8QKT - chains DDD and III of the 10 polymer chains in the assembly; structure by X-ray diffraction, 3.26 A resolution.

# Chain DDD
Protein: Histone H2B type 1-J
Organism: Homo sapiens
UniProt: P06899 (H2B1J_HUMAN); residues 26-121 here correspond to UniProt positions 30-125 (UniProt number = residue number + 4)
Amino-acid sequence (96 residues; row label = number of the first residue in the row):
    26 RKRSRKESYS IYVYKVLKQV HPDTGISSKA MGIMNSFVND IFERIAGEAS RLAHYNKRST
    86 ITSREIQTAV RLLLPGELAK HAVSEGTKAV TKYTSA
Curated features (UniProtKB/Swiss-Prot):
  - modified residue: Lys31 (N6-(2-hydroxyisobutyryl)lysine), Glu32 (PolyADP-ribosyl glutamic acid), Ser33 (Phosphoserine), Lys40 (N6-(2-hydroxyisobutyryl)lysine), Lys43 (N6-(2-hydroxyisobutyryl)lysine), Lys54 (N6,N6-dimethyllysine), Arg76 (Dimethylated arginine), Lys82 (N6,N6,N6-trimethyllysine), Arg83 (Omega-N-methylarginine), Arg89 (Omega-N-methylarginine), Lys105 (N6-(2-hydroxyisobutyryl)lysine), Thr112 (Phosphothreonine), Lys113 (N6-(2-hydroxyisobutyryl)lysine), Lys117 (N6-(2-hydroxyisobutyryl)lysine)
  - glycosylation: Ser109 (O-linked (GlcNAc) serine)
  - cross-link (Glycyl lysine isopeptide (Lys-Gly)): Lys31 (interchain with G-Cter in ubiquitin), Lys117 (interchain with G-Cter in ubiquitin)

# Chain III
Molecule: 167-nt DNA strand
Organism: synthetic construct
Sequence (167 nucleotides; row label = number of the first residue in the row; numbers below 1 keep their minus sign (DA-83 is residue -83)):
   -83 ATCTTTTTTT TTTCACAATC CCGGTGCCGA GGCCGCTCAA TTGGTCGTAG ACAGCTCTAG
   -23 CACCGCTTAA ACGCACGTAC GGAATCCGTA CGTGCGTTTA AGCGGTGCTA GAGCTGTCTA
    37 CGACCAATTG AGCGGCCTCG GCACCGGGAT TGTGAAAAAA AAAAGAT
Ion coordination: Mn2+ site 1 near DG-61 (its only coordinating residue here); Mn2+ site 2 near DG-49 (its only coordinating residue here); Mn2+ site 3 near DG-34 (its only coordinating residue here); Mn2+ site 4 near DG-3 (its only coordinating residue here); Mn2+ site 5 near DG20 (its only coordinating residue here); Mn2+ site 6 near DG27 (its only coordinating residue here); Mn2+ site 7 near DG38 (its only coordinating residue here); Mn2+ site 8 near DG50 (its only coordinating residue here)

# How chain DDD and chain III interact
Pairs across the interface - 15 pairs, chain DDD then chain III:
  Ser29(DDD) - DC30(III)  hydrogen bond to the phosphate
  Arg30(DDD) - DA-45(III)  sugar contact
  Glu32(DDD) - DA-45(III)  sugar contact
  Tyr39(DDD) - DA-54(III)  sugar contact
  Tyr39(DDD) - DG-53(III)  hydrogen bond to the phosphate
  Gly50(DDD) - DG-53(III)  phosphate contact
  Ile51(DDD) - DA-54(III)  sugar contact
  Ile51(DDD) - DG-53(III)  hydrogen bond to the phosphate
  Ser52(DDD) - DA-54(III)  phosphate contact
  Ser53(DDD) - DA-54(III)  hydrogen bond to the phosphate
  Arg83(DDD) - DG-34(III)  phosphate contact
  Arg83(DDD) - DA-33(III)  salt bridge to the phosphate
  Ser84(DDD) - DG-34(III)  hydrogen bond to the phosphate
  Thr85(DDD) - DA-35(III)  hydrogen bond to the phosphate
  Thr85(DDD) - DG-34(III)  hydrogen bond to the phosphate
Also at the interface, not in a pair above, chain DDD (12 interface residues in all): Lys82

# Summary
12 residues of chain DDD and 7 residues of chain III are in contact, with 7 hydrogen bonds and 1 salt bridge.
Polar pairs include Ser29(DDD)-DC30(III), Tyr39(DDD)-DG-53(III) and Ile51(DDD)-DG-53(III).
Here chain DDD is Histone H2B type 1-J (Homo sapiens) and chain III is a 167-nt DNA strand (synthetic
construct). Entry 8QKT (Structure of a nucleosome composed of a palindromic 167-base pair blunt-ended DNA
fragment) was determined by X-ray diffraction.
